8G2Q - chains A and C of the 6 polymer chains in the assembly; structure by X-ray diffraction, 2.37 A resolution.

== Chain A (and C) ==
Name: Cyclic GMP-AMP synthase
Organism: Mus musculus
Notes: EC 2.7.7.86; chain C of this document is another copy of the same molecule, construct and numbering; everything in this record applies to it too
Reference sequence: Q8C6L5 (CGAS_MOUSE); residue numbers follow UniProt; this construct covers 147-507
Sequence (364 residues; each row starts with the number of its first residue):
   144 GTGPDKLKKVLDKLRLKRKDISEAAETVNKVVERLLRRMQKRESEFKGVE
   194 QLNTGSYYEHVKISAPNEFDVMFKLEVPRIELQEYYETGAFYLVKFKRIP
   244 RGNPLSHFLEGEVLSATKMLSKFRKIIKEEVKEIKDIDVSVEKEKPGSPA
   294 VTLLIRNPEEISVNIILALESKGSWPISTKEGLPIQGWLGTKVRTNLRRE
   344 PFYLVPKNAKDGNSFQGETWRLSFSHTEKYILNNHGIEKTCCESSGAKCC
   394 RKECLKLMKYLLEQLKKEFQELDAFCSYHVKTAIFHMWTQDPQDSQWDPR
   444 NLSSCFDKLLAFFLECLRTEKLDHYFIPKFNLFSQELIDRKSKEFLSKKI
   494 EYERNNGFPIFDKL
Not modelled in the structure: 144-147, 241-244 (chain C: 144-148, 240-246)
Differences from the reference sequence: expression tag (144-146); engineered mutation Asn307 (Asp in Q8C6L5)
Bound ions: Mg2+: Glu211 (together with GTP); Zn2+: His378, Cys384, Cys385, Cys392
Residues lining bound ligands:
  - GTP (guanosine-5'-triphosphate), molecule 1: Thr197, Glu211, Asp213, Met215, Pro289, Gly290, Ser291, Pro292, Ala293, Asn307, Ile309, Val348, Arg364, Ser366, Ser368, Asp416, Phe418, Cys419
  - GTP, molecule 2: Gly198, Ser199, Glu202, Lys205, Glu211, Asp213, Arg364, Leu365, Ser368, Glu371, Lys402, Glu406, Ser420, Tyr421, Lys424, His467
Curated features (UniProtKB/Swiss-Prot):
  - region: Lys372 to Lys395 (DNA-binding)
  - motif: Leu154 to Leu159 (Nuclear export signal), Asp281 to Ser291 (Nuclear localization signal)
  - binding site (GTP): Thr197, Arg364 to Glu371
  - binding site (ATP): Ser199, Glu371, Lys402, Ser420 to Lys424
  - binding site (Mg(2+)): Glu211, Asp213
  - binding site (2',3'-cGAMP): Asp213, Gly290, Lys350, Arg364 to Ser366
  - binding site (Zn(2+)): His378, Cys384, Cys385, Cys392
  - site: Arg241 (Arginine-anchor)
  - modified residue: Lys156 (N6-lactoyllysine), Glu176 (PolyADP-ribosyl glutamic acid), Ser199 (Phosphoserine), Tyr201 (Phosphotyrosine), Glu272 (5-glutamyl polyglutamate), Ser291 (Phosphoserine), Glu302 (5-glutamyl glutamate), Lys372 (N6-acetyllysine), Lys382 (N6-acetyllysine), Lys402 (N6-acetyllysine), Ser420 (Phosphoserine), Lys491 (N6-methyllysine)
  - lipidation (S-palmitoyl cysteine): Cys392, Cys393, Cys459
  - cross-link (Glycyl lysine isopeptide (Lys-Gly)): Lys217 (interchain with G-Cter in SUMO), Lys271 (interchain with G-Cter in ubiquitin), Lys335 (interchain with G-Cter in SUMO), Lys372 (interchain with G-Cter in SUMO), Lys382 (interchain with G-Cter in SUMO), Lys399 (interchain with G-Cter in ubiquitin), Lys402 (interchain with G-Cter in ubiquitin), Lys409 (interchain with G-Cter in ubiquitin), Lys410 (interchain with G-Cter in ubiquitin), Lys464 (interchain with G-Cter in SUMO)
  - mutagenesis: Lys156 (K156Q: Mimics lactylation; knockin mice show higher mortality following HSV-1 infection), Asn172 (N172K: Induces alteration of the DNA-binding surface and leads to decreased synthesis of cyclic GMP-AMP (cGAMP); when associated with L-180), Glu176 (E176A: Abolished poly-ADP-ribosylation by PARP1, stimulating interferon production in knockin mice), Arg180 (R180L: Induces alteration of the DNA-binding surface and leads to decreased synthesis of cyclic GMP-AMP (cGAMP); when associated with K-182), Gly198 (G198A: Abolishes stimulation of interferon production; when associated with A-199), Ser199 (S199A: Abolishes stimulation of interferon production; when associated with A-199), Tyr201 (Y201E: Phosphomimetic mutant; reduced translocation to the nucleus following treatment with etoposide), Glu211 to Asp213 (Abolished nucleotidyltransferase activity. Does not affect nuclear localization and tethering to chromatin), Glu211 (E211A: Abolishes ability to promote type-I interferon production), Asp213 (D213A: Abolishes ability to promote type-I interferon production), Lys217 (K217R: Reduced sumoylation), Arg222 (R222E: Impaired tethering to chromatin, leading to constitutive activation in the absence of DNA), 31 further mutagenesis entries in UniProt

== Chain A / chain C interface ==
Contacting residue pairs (34):
  Gln329(A) - Thr383(C)
  Gln329(A) - Ser388(C)
  Trp331(A) - Thr383(C)
  Leu332(A) - Lys382(C)
  Gly333(A) - Thr383(C)
  Gly333(A) - Glu386(C)
  Thr334(A) - Glu386(C)  hydrogen bond (backbone-side chain)
  Thr334(A) - Ser387(C)
  Lys335(A) - Asn376(C)
  Lys335(A) - Asn377(C)
  Lys335(A) - Glu386(C)  salt bridge
  Asn376(A) - Lys335(C)
  Asn377(A) - Lys335(C)
  Asn377(A) - Lys382(C)  hydrogen bond (backbone-side chain)
  Gly379(A) - Lys382(C)  hydrogen bond (backbone-side chain)
  Ile380(A) - Ile380(C)
  Ile380(A) - Glu381(C)
  Ile380(A) - Lys382(C)  hydrogen bond (backbone-backbone)
  Glu381(A) - Ile380(C)
  Glu381(A) - Gln436(C)
  Lys382(A) - Leu332(C)
  Lys382(A) - Asn377(C)  hydrogen bond (side chain-backbone)
  Lys382(A) - Gly379(C)  hydrogen bond (side chain-backbone)
  Lys382(A) - Ile380(C)  hydrogen bond (backbone-backbone)
  Lys382(A) - Lys382(C)
  Thr383(A) - Gln329(C)
  Thr383(A) - Gly333(C)
  Glu386(A) - Gly333(C)
  Glu386(A) - Thr334(C)  hydrogen bond (side chain-backbone)
  Glu386(A) - Lys335(C)  salt bridge
  Ser387(A) - Thr334(C)
  Ser388(A) - Gln329(C)
  Ser388(A) - Gly330(C)
  Gln436(A) - Glu381(C)
Other interface residues (no listed pair), chain A (19 interface residues in all): Gly330, His378
Other interface residues (no listed pair), chain C (19 interface residues in all): Trp331, His378

== Summary ==
The chain A/chain C interface involves 19 residues from each chain, with 8 hydrogen bonds and 2 salt bridges.
Polar contacts include Lys335(A)-Glu386(C), Thr334(A)-Glu386(C) and Asn377(A)-Lys382(C). Bound to chain A:
GTP.
Both chains are Cyclic GMP-AMP synthase (Mus musculus). Entry 8G2Q (Structure of Ternary Complex of mouse cGAS
with dsDNA and Bound GTP) was determined by X-ray diffraction.
